PDB entry 6IGD | X-ray diffraction, 2.50 A resolution | chains A and D of the 5 polymer chains in the assembly

Chain A (and D):
Molecule: Major capsid protein L1
Source organism: Human papillomavirus type 58
Notes: chain D of this document is another copy of the same molecule, construct and numbering; everything in this record applies to it too
UniProt: P26535 (VL1_HPV58); residues -25 to 498 here correspond to UniProt positions 1-524 (UniProt number = residue number + 26)
Amino-acid sequence (524 residues; each row starts with the number of its first residue; numbers below 1 keep their minus sign (Met-25 is residue -25)):
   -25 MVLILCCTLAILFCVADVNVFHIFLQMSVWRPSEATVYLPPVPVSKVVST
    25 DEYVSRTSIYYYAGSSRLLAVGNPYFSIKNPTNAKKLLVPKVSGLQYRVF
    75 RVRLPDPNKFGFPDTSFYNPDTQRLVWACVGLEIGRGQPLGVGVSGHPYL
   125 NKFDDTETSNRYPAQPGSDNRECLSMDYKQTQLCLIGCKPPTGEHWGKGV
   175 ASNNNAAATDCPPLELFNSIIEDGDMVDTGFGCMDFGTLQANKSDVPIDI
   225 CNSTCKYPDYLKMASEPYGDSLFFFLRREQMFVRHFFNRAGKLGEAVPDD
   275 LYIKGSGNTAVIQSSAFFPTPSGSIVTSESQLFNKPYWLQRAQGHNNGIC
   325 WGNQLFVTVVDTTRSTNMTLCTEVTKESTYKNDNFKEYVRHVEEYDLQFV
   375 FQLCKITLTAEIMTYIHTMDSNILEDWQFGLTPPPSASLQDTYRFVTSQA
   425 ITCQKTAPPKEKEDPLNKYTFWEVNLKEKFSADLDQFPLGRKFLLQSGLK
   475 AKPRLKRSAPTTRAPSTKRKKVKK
Not modelled in the structure: -25 to 19, 177-181, 404-436, 474-498 (chain D: -25 to 19, 176-181, 404-435, 474-498)
Construct notes: engineered mutation Asn54 (Ser80 in P26535), Thr56 (Asn82 in P26535), Ala58 (Asn84 in P26535), Leu61 (Val87 in P26535), Ser176 (Cys202 in P26535), Ser352 (Gly378 in P26535)

Interface between chain A and chain D:
Residue-residue contacts (8):
  Ile277(A) with Ser352(D); Thr353(D); Tyr354(D); Phe359(D), hydrophobic
  Lys278(A) with Ser352(D); Thr353(D); Tyr354(D), hydrogen bond (backbone-backbone)
  Gly279(A) with Thr353(D)
Interface residues without a listed pair, chain A (4 interface residues in all): Ser280
Interface residues without a listed pair, chain D (6 interface residues in all): Glu347, Glu351

In short:
4 residues of chain A and 6 residues of chain D are in contact; the contacts include 1 hydrogen bond. Its one
hydrogen bond, Lys278(A)-Tyr354(D), is backbone to backbone.
Both chains are Major capsid protein L1 (Human papillomavirus type 58). Entry 6IGD (Crystal structure of
HPV58/33 chimeric L1 pentamer) was determined by X-ray diffraction, deposited together with 6IGE, 6IGF and
6IGC.
